Entry 4BHU (X-ray diffraction, 1.91 A resolution); this record covers chains C and F of the 10 polymer chains in the assembly.

# Chain C (and F)
Name: Uncharacterized protein yuab
From: Bacillus subtilis SUBSP. subtilis
Notes: chain F of this document is another copy of the same molecule, construct and numbering; everything in this record applies to it too
Reference sequence: P71014 (YUAB_BACSU); numbering as in UniProt (aligned over 48-172)
Chain sequence (130 residues; numbered 43 to 172; the number before each row is that of its first residue):
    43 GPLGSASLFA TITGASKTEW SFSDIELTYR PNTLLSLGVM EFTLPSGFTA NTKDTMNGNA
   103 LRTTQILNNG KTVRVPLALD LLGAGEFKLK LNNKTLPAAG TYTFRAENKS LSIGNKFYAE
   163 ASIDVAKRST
Modified / non-standard residues: Lys59, Lys130, Lys158 (n-dimethyl-lysine; MLY); Mse82, Mse98 (selenomethionine; parent Met)
Sequence notes: expression tag (43-47); engineered mutation Mse98 (Leu in P71014)

# Interface between chain C and chain F
Contacting residue pairs (19; chain C residue first):
  Pro44(C) - Leu45(F)
  Pro44(C) - Gly46(F)  hydrogen bond (backbone-backbone)
  Pro44(C) - Asn74(F)
  Leu45(C) - Pro44(F)
  Leu45(C) - Leu45(F)
  Leu45(C) - Gly46(F)
  Gly46(C) - Pro44(F)  hydrogen bond (backbone-backbone)
  Gly46(C) - Leu45(F)
  Gly46(C) - Gly46(F)
  Asn74(C) - Gly43(F)  hydrogen bond (side chain-backbone)
  Asn74(C) - Pro44(F)
  Thr75(C) - Pro44(F)
  Leu76(C) - Pro44(F)  hydrophobic
  Leu76(C) - Leu45(F)  hydrophobic
  Leu76(C) - Leu124(F)  hydrophobic
  Leu124(C) - Pro44(F)
  Leu124(C) - Leu76(F)  hydrophobic
  Leu124(C) - Leu124(F)  hydrophobic
  Gly125(C) - Pro44(F)
Interface residues without a listed pair, chain C (9 interface residues in all): Gly43
Interface residues without a listed pair, chain F (9 interface residues in all): Ser47, Asn157

# Summary
The chain C/chain F interface involves 9 residues from each chain, with 3 hydrogen bonds. Polar contacts
include Asn74(C)-Gly43(F) and Pro44(C)-Gly46(F).
Chain C and chain F are both Uncharacterized protein yuab (Bacillus subtilis SUBSP. subtilis); the structure,
Crystal structure of BslA - A bacterial hydrophobin, was determined by X-ray diffraction.
